Entry 6M3P (X-ray diffraction, 3.31 A resolution); this record covers chains E and A.

Chain E:
Name: Ankyrin-3
Organism: Rattus norvegicus
UniProtKB: O70511 (ANK3_RAT); the construct has insertions or renumbered stretches relative to UniProt, so the offset changes along the chain: 951-1210 = UniProt 975-1234; 1223-1440 = UniProt 1248-1465
Sequence (491 residues; each row starts with the number of its first residue; note: 12 numbers in that range are skipped by the numbering (no residue carries them; nothing is unmodelled there); a row labelled like 1210A-1210M holds insertion residues (1210A, then the next letters in order)):
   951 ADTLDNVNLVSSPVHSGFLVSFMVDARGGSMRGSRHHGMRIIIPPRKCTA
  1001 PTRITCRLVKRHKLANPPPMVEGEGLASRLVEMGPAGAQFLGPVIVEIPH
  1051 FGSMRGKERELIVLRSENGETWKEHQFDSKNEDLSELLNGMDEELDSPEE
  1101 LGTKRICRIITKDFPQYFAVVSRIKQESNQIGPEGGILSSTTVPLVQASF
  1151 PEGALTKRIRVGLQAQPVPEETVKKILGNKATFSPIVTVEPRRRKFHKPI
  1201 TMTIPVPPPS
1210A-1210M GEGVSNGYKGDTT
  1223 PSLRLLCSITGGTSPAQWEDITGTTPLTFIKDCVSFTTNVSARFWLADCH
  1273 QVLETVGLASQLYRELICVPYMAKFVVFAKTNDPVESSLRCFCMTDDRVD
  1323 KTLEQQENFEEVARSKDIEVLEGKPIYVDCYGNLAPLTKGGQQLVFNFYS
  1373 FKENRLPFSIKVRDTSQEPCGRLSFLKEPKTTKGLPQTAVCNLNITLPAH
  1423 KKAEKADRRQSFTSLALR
Not modelled in the structure: 951-959, 1131-1136, 1154-1157, 1177-1179, 1210A-1210M, 1304-1309, 1361-1363, 1383-1386, 1402-1403, 1426-1440
Swiss-Prot annotation at these positions:
  - modified residue (Phosphoserine): Ser1097, Ser1433

Chain A:
Name: Spectrin beta chain, non-erythrocytic 1
Organism: Mus musculus
UniProtKB: Q62261 (SPTB2_MOUSE); residues 1-320 here correspond to UniProt positions 1591-1910 (UniProt number = residue number + 1590)
Sequence (320 residues; each row starts with the number of its first residue):
     1 AHKAQQYYFDAAEAEAWMSEQELYMMSEEKAKDEQSAVSMLKKHQILEQA
    51 VEDYAETVHQLSKTSRALVADSHPESERISMRQSKVDKLYAGLKDLAEER
   101 RGKLDERHRLFQLNREVDDLEQWIAEREVVAGSHELGQDYEHVTMLQERF
   151 REFARDTGNIGQERVDTVNNMADELINSGHSDAATIAEWKDGLNEAWADL
   201 LELIDTRTQILAASYELHKFYHDAKEIFGRIQDKHKKLPEELGRDQNTVE
   251 TLQRMHTTFEHDIQALGTQVRQLQEDAARLQAAYAGDKADDIQKRENEVL
   301 EAWKSLLDACEGRRVRLVDT
Not modelled in the structure: 1-10, 29-32, 242-246
Swiss-Prot annotation at these positions:
  - modified residue: Tyr215 (Phosphotyrosine), Lys225 (N6-acetyllysine)

How chain E and chain A interact:
Residue-residue contacts (30):
  Leu969(E) - Ala198(A)
  Leu969(E) - Glu202(A)  hydrogen bond (backbone-side chain)
  Val970(E) - Asp199(A)
  Val970(E) - Glu202(A)  hydrogen bond (backbone-side chain)
  Ser971(E) - Glu202(A)  hydrogen bond (backbone-side chain)
  Phe972(E) - Thr206(A)
  Met973(E) - Thr206(A)
  Met973(E) - Gln209(A)
  Asp975(E) - Ala283(A)
  Ala976(E) - Ala282(A)
  Ala976(E) - Ala283(A)  hydrogen bond (backbone-backbone)
  Ala976(E) - Tyr284(A)
  Ala976(E) - Ala285(A)  hydrophobic
  Arg977(E) - Ala282(A)
  Arg985(E) - Glu195(A)
  Arg985(E) - Asp199(A)  salt bridge
  Thr999(E) - Ala283(A)
  Thr999(E) - Tyr284(A)
  Thr999(E) - Ala285(A)  hydrogen bond (backbone-backbone)
  Pro1001(E) - Ile210(A)
  Pro1001(E) - Tyr284(A)
  Thr1002(E) - Ile210(A)
  Arg1003(E) - Gly132(A)
  Arg1003(E) - Thr206(A)
  Arg1007(E) - Glu128(A)  salt bridge
  Thr1324(E) - Asp191(A)  hydrogen bond
  Leu1325(E) - Ala183(A)
  Leu1325(E) - Ala184(A)  hydrophobic
  Leu1325(E) - Ala187(A)  hydrophobic
  Gln1328(E) - Asp173(A)
Interface residues without a listed pair, chain E (22 interface residues in all): Ser961, Phe968, Cys998, Ala1000, Arg1377
Interface residues without a listed pair, chain A (25 interface residues in all): His134, Ile176, Asn177, Lys190, Leu203, Ala213, Asp287

In short:
The interface between chain E and chain A involves 22 residues on one side and 25 on the other, with 6
hydrogen bonds and 2 salt bridges. Polar pairs include Arg985(E)-Asp199(A), Arg1007(E)-Glu128(A) and
Leu969(E)-Glu202(A).
Chain E is Ankyrin-3 (Rattus norvegicus) and chain A is Spectrin beta chain, non-erythrocytic 1 (Mus
musculus); the structure, Crystal structure of AnkG/beta2-spectrin complex, was determined by X-ray
diffraction, deposited together with 6M3Q and 6M3R.
